PDB entry 1NA1 | X-ray diffraction, 3.30 A resolution | chains A and C of the 4 polymer chains in the assembly

[Chain A]
Protein: Coat protein VP1
Organism: Human rhinovirus 14
Reference sequence: P03303 (POLG_HRV14); residues 1-289 here correspond to UniProt positions 568-856 (UniProt number = residue number + 567)
Amino-acid sequence (289 residues; numbered 1 to 289; the number before each row is that of its first residue):
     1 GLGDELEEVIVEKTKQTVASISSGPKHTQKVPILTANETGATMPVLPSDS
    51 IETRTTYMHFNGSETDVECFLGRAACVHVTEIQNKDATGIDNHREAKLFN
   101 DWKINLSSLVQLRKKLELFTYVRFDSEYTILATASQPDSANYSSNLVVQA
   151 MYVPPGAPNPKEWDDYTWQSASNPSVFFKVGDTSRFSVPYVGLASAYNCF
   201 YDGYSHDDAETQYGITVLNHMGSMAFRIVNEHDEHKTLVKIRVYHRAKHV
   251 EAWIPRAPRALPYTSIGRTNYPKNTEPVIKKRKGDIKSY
Not modelled in the structure: 1-16
Ligand contacts: win63843 (W11; 3-{3,5-dimethyl-4-[3-(3-methyl-isoxazol-5-yl)-propoxy]-phenyl}-5-trifluoromethyl-[1,2,4]oxadiazole): Trp102, Ile104, Asn105, Leu106, Tyr128, Ile130, Ala150, Met151, Tyr152, Pro174, Ser175, Val176, Phe186, Val188, Val191, Tyr197, Asn219, Met221, Met224
UniProt features mapped onto this chain:
  - site: Tyr289 (Cleavage)

[Chain C]
Protein: Coat protein VP3
Organism: Human rhinovirus 14
Reference sequence: P03303 (POLG_HRV14); residues 1-236 here correspond to UniProt positions 332-567 (UniProt number = residue number + 331)
Amino-acid sequence (236 residues; row label = number of the first residue in the row):
     1 GLPTTTLPGSGQFLTTDDRQSPSALPNYEPTPRIHIPGKVHNLLEIIQVD
    51 TLIPMNNTHTKDEVNSYLIPLNANRQNEQVFGTNLFIGDGVFKTTLLGEI
   101 VQYYTHWSGSLRFSLMYTGPALSSAKLILAYTPPGARGPQDRREAMLGTH
   151 VVWDIGLQSTIVMTIPWTSGVQFRYTDPDTYTSAGFLSCWYQTSLILPPE
   201 TTGQVYLLSFISACPDFKLRLMKDTQTISQTVALTE
Ligand contacts: win63843 (W11; 3-{3,5-dimethyl-4-[3-(3-methyl-isoxazol-5-yl)-propoxy]-phenyl}-5-trifluoromethyl-[1,2,4]oxadiazole): Leu14, Ala24, Leu25, Leu221
UniProt features mapped onto this chain:
  - region: Ala233 to Glu236 (Amphipathic alpha-helix)

[How chain A and chain C interact]
Residue-residue contacts (169; chain A residue first):
  Ala19(A) with Asp216(C)
  Ile33(A) with Val151(C), hydrophobic; Thr160(C); Ile161(C); Val162(C), hydrogen bond (backbone-backbone)
  Leu34(A) with Gln158(C); Thr160(C); Ile161(C), hydrophobic
  Thr35(A) with Gln158(C); Ser159(C); Thr160(C), hydrogen bond (backbone-backbone); Val162(C)
  Ala36(A) with Ser159(C); Thr160(C)
  Asn37(A) with Asp50(C); Met116(C); Thr160(C), hydrogen bond (backbone-side chain); Phe210(C)
  Glu38(A) with Met116(C); Ser159(C), hydrogen bond
  Thr42(A) with Gln48(C); Val49(C); Asp50(C), hydrogen bond; Arg112(C); Ser212(C)
  Met43(A) with Arg112(C), hydrogen bond (backbone-side chain)
  Pro44(A) with Arg112(C)
  Val45(A) with Arg112(C), hydrogen bond (backbone-side chain); Val162(C), hydrophobic; Cys214(C)
  Leu46(A) with Thr164(C); Pro215(C), hydrophobic
  Pro47(A) with Ser110(C); Thr164(C); Pro166(C), hydrophobic
  Ser50(A) with Thr164(C)
  Ile51(A) with Pro166(C), hydrophobic
  Met58(A) with Pro215(C); Asp216(C); Lys218(C)
  Phe60(A) with Lys218(C); Leu219(C)
  Gly62(A) with Asn42(C); Leu44(C)
  Glu64(A) with Tyr104(C), hydrogen bond (backbone-side chain); Arg220(C); Leu221(C), hydrogen bond (side chain-backbone); Met222(C), hydrogen bond (side chain-backbone)
  Thr65(A) with Asn42(C), hydrogen bond; Leu43(C), hydrogen bond (backbone-backbone); Leu44(C); Tyr104(C); Leu219(C)
  Asp66(A) with His41(C); Asn42(C), hydrogen bond (backbone-side chain)
  Val67(A) with Val40(C); His41(C), hydrogen bond (backbone-backbone)
  Cys69(A) with Met222(C)
  Phe70(A) with Leu43(C), hydrophobic; Tyr103(C), hydrophobic; Tyr104(C); Met222(C)
  Arg73(A) with Thr15(C); Thr16(C); Met222(C)
  Ala74(A) with Phe13(C), hydrophobic; Thr15(C), hydrogen bond (backbone-backbone)
  Lys103(A) with Glu236(C), salt bridge
  Ser107(A) with Leu234(C)
  Ser108(A) with Gln230(C), hydrogen bond (backbone-side chain); Ala233(C); Leu234(C), hydrogen bond (side chain-backbone)
  Leu109(A) with Gln230(C)
  Val110(A) with Ser229(C); Gln230(C), hydrogen bond (backbone-side chain)
  Gln111(A) with Asp224(C), hydrogen bond
  Arg113(A) with Leu234(C)
  Lys114(A) with Glu99(C), salt bridge; Tyr103(C); Thr227(C), hydrogen bond; Ile228(C)
  Lys115(A) with Tyr103(C); Met222(C)
  Arg123(A) with Thr31(C), hydrogen bond (side chain-backbone); Pro32(C); Arg33(C)
  Glu127(A) with Arg19(C); Ser21(C), hydrogen bond
  Thr129(A) with Phe13(C)
  Pro174(A) with Ala24(C)
  Arg185(A) with Phe13(C); Ser21(C)
  Phe186(A) with Pro22(C); Ala24(C), hydrophobic
  Ser187(A) with Ser21(C), hydrogen bond (side chain-backbone); Pro22(C), hydrogen bond (backbone-backbone); Ser23(C); Ala24(C), hydrogen bond (backbone-backbone)
  Val188(A) with Leu25(C), hydrophobic
  Pro189(A) with Ser23(C); Leu25(C); Tyr28(C), hydrophobic
  Tyr190(A) with Tyr28(C); Pro30(C)
  Val191(A) with Leu25(C), hydrophobic; Tyr28(C)
  Gly192(A) with Thr31(C), hydrogen bond (backbone-side chain)
  Leu193(A) with Thr31(C), hydrogen bond (backbone-side chain)
  Ala194(A) with Thr31(C)
  Ser195(A) with Pro32(C), hydrogen bond (side chain-backbone); Ile34(C)
  Thr216(A) with Glu236(C)
  Tyr244(A) with Phe13(C), hydrophobic
  Arg246(A) with Asp17(C); Asp18(C), salt bridge; Arg19(C)
  Lys248(A) with Ser21(C), hydrogen bond
  Glu251(A) with Arg33(C), salt bridge; Lys39(C), salt bridge
  Ala252(A) with Lys39(C); Val40(C), hydrogen bond (backbone-backbone)
  Trp253(A) with Ile36(C), hydrogen bond (side chain-backbone); Pro37(C); Gly38(C); Lys39(C)
  Ile254(A) with Pro37(C); Gly38(C), hydrogen bond (backbone-backbone)
  Pro255(A) with Val40(C); Ile46(C), hydrophobic
  Pro258(A) with Leu96(C), hydrophobic; Glu99(C)
  Tyr263(A) with Ile228(C), hydrophobic; Leu234(C), hydrophobic
  Thr264(A) with Leu234(C)
  Ser265(A) with Thr235(C), hydrogen bond (side chain-backbone)
  Ile266(A) with Leu234(C); Thr235(C), hydrogen bond (backbone-backbone)
  Arg268(A) with Glu236(C), hydrogen bond (side chain-backbone)
  Pro277(A) with Thr60(C); Asp62(C)
  Val278(A) with Asp62(C), hydrogen bond (backbone-side chain)
  Ile279(A) with Pro54(C), hydrophobic; Asp62(C), hydrogen bond (backbone-side chain)
  Lys280(A) with Asn57(C); Asp89(C), salt bridge
  Lys281(A) with Asn57(C); Thr58(C), hydrogen bond (side chain-backbone); His59(C)
  Arg282(A) with Met55(C), hydrogen bond (side chain-backbone); Asn57(C); Gly82(C), hydrogen bond (side chain-backbone)
  Ile286(A) with Met55(C); Asn56(C); Val80(C); Phe81(C); Gly82(C), hydrogen bond (backbone-backbone)
  Lys287(A) with Gln79(C); Gly82(C)
  Ser288(A) with Gly82(C); Thr83(C)
  Tyr289(A) with Gln79(C), hydrogen bond; Thr83(C); Asn84(C); Gly138(C); Pro139(C), hydrogen bond (side chain-backbone); Phe186(C), hydrophobic; Leu187(C); Ser188(C); Trp190(C)
Interface residues without a listed pair, chain A (81 interface residues in all): Leu118, Phe119, Tyr121, Ala196, Arg259, Ala260
Interface residues without a listed pair, chain C (95 interface residues in all): Lys61, Tyr67, Ile69, Pro70, Val91, Thr94, Thr149, Trp153, Phe173, Gln226

[In short]
81 residues of chain A face 95 of chain C across their interface; the contacts include 43 hydrogen bonds and 6
salt bridges. Polar pairs include Lys103(A)-Glu236(C), Lys114(A)-Glu99(C) and Arg246(A)-Asp18(C). Win63843 is
bound between chain A and chain C.
Chain A is Coat protein VP1 and chain C is Coat protein VP3, both from Human rhinovirus 14; the structure, The
structure of HRV14 when complexed with Pleconaril, was determined by X-ray diffraction (same publication as
1NCQ, 1NCR, 1ND2 and 1ND3).
